7S8L - chains C and D of the 6 polymer chains in the assembly; structure by electron microscopy, 2.45 A resolution.

Chain C:
Molecule: Guanine nucleotide-binding protein G(I)/G(S)/G(T) subunit beta-1
From: Homo sapiens
Reference sequence: P62873 (GBB1_HUMAN); numbering as in UniProt (aligned over 2-340)
Chain sequence (345 residues; numbered -4 to 340; the number before each row is that of its first residue; numbers below 1 keep their minus sign (Gly-4 is residue -4)):
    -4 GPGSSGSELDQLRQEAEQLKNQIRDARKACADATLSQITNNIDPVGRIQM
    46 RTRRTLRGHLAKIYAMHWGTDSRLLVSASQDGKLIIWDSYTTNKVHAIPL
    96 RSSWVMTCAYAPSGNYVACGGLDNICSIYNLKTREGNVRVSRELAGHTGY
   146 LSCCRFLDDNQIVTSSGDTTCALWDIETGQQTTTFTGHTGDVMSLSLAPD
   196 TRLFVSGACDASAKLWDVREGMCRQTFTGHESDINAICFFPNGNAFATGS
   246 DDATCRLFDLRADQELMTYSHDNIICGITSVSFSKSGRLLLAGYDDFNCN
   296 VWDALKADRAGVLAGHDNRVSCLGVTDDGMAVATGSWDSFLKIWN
Unresolved in the structure: -4 to 3
Differences from the reference sequence: expression tag (-4 to 1)
Curated features (UniProtKB/Swiss-Prot):
  - modified residue: Ser2 (N-acetylserine), His266 (Phosphohistidine)
  - natural variant: Leu30 (L30F: In MRD42; uncertain significance), Arg52 (R52G: In MRD42), Gly64 (G64V: In MRD42), Asp76 (D76E: In MRD42; D76G: In MRD42), Gly77 (G77S: In MRD42), Lys78 (K78R: In MRD42), Ile80 (I80N: In MRD42; I80T: In MRD42), His91 (H91R: In MRD42; uncertain significance), Ala92 (A92T: In MRD42), Pro94 (P94S: In MRD42), Leu95 (L95P: In MRD42), Arg96 (R96L: In MRD42), 5 further natural variant entries in UniProt

Chain D:
Molecule: Guanine nucleotide-binding protein G(I)/G(S)/G(O) subunit gamma-2
From: Homo sapiens
Reference sequence: P59768 (GBG2_HUMAN); residues 1-71 here = UniProt positions 1-71
Chain sequence (71 residues; row label = number of the first residue in the row):
     1 MASNNTASIAQARKLVEQLKMEANIDRIKVSKAAADLMAYCEAHAKEDPL
    51 LTPVPASENPFREKKFFCAIL
Unresolved in the structure: 1-10, 62-71
Curated features (UniProtKB/Swiss-Prot):
  - modified residue: Ala2 (N-acetylalanine), Cys68 (Cysteine methyl ester)
  - lipidation: Cys68 (S-geranylgeranyl cysteine)

How chain C and chain D interact:
Pairs across the interface (53):
  Leu7(C) - Ala12(D)  hydrophobic
  Leu7(C) - Val16(D)
  Ala11(C) - Leu19(D)
  Ile18(C) - Ala23(D)  hydrophobic
  Ala21(C) - Arg27(D)
  Ala24(C) - Lys29(D)
  Cys25(C) - Arg27(D)
  Cys25(C) - Ile28(D)
  Cys25(C) - Lys29(D)
  Cys25(C) - Val30(D)  hydrogen bond (backbone-backbone)
  Asp27(C) - Lys29(D)
  Asp27(C) - Val30(D)
  Asp27(C) - Ser31(D)  hydrogen bond
  Ala28(C) - Val30(D)
  Leu30(C) - Ala34(D)  hydrophobic
  Ile33(C) - Met38(D)  hydrophobic
  Thr34(C) - Met38(D)
  Ile37(C) - Met38(D)  hydrophobic
  Arg48(C) - Phe61(D)
  Arg49(C) - Pro60(D)  hydrogen bond (side chain-backbone)
  Arg49(C) - Phe61(D)
  Ser84(C) - Phe61(D)
  Tyr85(C) - Pro60(D)
  Tyr85(C) - Phe61(D)  hydrophobic
  Cys218(C) - Gln18(D)
  Arg219(C) - Glu22(D)
  Gln220(C) - Glu22(D)
  Thr221(C) - Glu22(D)  hydrogen bond (backbone-side chain)
  Phe235(C) - Cys41(D)  hydrophobic
  Pro236(C) - Tyr40(D)
  Asn237(C) - Tyr40(D)
  Asp254(C) - Ala33(D)
  Arg256(C) - Arg27(D)
  Arg256(C) - Ile28(D)  hydrogen bond (backbone-backbone)
  Arg256(C) - Asp36(D)  salt bridge
  Ala257(C) - Ile28(D)
  Asp258(C) - Arg27(D)  salt bridge
  Gln259(C) - Val30(D)
  Leu261(C) - Val30(D)  hydrophobic
  Lys280(C) - Glu47(D)
  Lys280(C) - Asp48(D)
  Ser281(C) - Cys41(D)  hydrogen bond (side chain-backbone)
  Ser281(C) - His44(D)  hydrogen bond (side chain-backbone)
  Ser281(C) - Ala45(D)
  Ser281(C) - Asp48(D)
  Gly282(C) - Cys41(D)
  Asp323(C) - Pro49(D)
  Gly324(C) - Pro49(D)
  Gly324(C) - Leu50(D)
  Met325(C) - Pro49(D)  hydrophobic
  Met325(C) - Pro60(D)
  Ala326(C) - Phe61(D)  hydrophobic
  Asn340(C) - Phe61(D)
Other interface residues (no listed pair), chain C (49 interface residues in all): Leu14, Arg22, Ala26, Val40, Ile43, Met45, Leu252, Ser279, Arg283, Leu284, Leu300, Ile338
Other interface residues (no listed pair), chain D (31 interface residues in all): Lys20, Ile25, Asp26, Leu37, Leu51, Asn59

Overview:
Chain C and chain D form an interface of 49 and 31 residues respectively, with 7 hydrogen bonds and 2 salt
bridges. Among the polar pairs are Arg256(C)-Asp36(D), Asp258(C)-Arg27(D) and Asp27(C)-Ser31(D).
Here chain C is Guanine nucleotide-binding protein G(I)/G(S)/G(T) subunit beta-1 and chain D is Guanine
nucleotide-binding protein G(I)/G(S)/G(O) subunit gamma-2, both from Homo sapiens. Entry 7S8L (CryoEM
structure of Gq-coupled MRGPRX2 with peptide agonist Cortistatin-14) was determined by electron microscopy
(same publication as 7S8N).
